Entry 6X1F (X-ray diffraction, 2.70 A resolution); this record covers chains B and E of the 6 polymer chains in the assembly.

# Chain B
Name: Tubulin beta-2B chain
Organism: Sus scrofa
UniProtKB: A0A287AGU7 (A0A287AGU7_PIG); residues 1-445 here = UniProt positions 1-445
Chain sequence (445 residues; row label = number of the first residue in the row):
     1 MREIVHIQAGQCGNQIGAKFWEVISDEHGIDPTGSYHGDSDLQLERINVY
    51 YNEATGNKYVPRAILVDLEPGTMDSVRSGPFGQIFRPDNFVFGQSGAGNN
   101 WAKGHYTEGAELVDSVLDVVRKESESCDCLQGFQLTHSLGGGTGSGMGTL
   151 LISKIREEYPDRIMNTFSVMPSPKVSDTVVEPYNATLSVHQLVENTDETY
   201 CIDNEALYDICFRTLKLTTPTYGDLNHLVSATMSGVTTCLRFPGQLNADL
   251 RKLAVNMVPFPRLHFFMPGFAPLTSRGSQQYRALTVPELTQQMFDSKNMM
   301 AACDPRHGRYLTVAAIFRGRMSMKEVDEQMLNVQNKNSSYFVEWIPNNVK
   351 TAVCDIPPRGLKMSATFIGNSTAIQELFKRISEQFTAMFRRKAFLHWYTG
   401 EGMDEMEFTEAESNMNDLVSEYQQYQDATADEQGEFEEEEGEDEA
Not modelled in the structure: 1, 429-445
Ion coordination: Mg2+: Q11 (together with GDP)
Small-molecule neighbours:
  - GDP (guanosine-5'-diphosphate): G10, Q11, C12, Q15, I16, D67, A97, N99, S138, G140, G141, G142, T143, G144, V169, P171, V175, D177, E181, N204, L207, Y222, L225, N226
  - Y5M (7-methoxy-4-(2-methyl-6,7-dihydro-5H-cyclopenta[d]pyrimidin-4-yl)-3,4-dihydroquinoxalin-2(1H)-one): V236, C239, L240, L246, A248, K252, L253, N256, M257, T312, V313, A314, A315, I316, N348, K350, T351, A352

# Chain E
Name: Stathmin-4
Organism: Rattus norvegicus
UniProtKB: P63043 (STMN4_RAT); residues 5-145 here correspond to UniProt positions 49-189 (UniProt number = residue number + 44)
Chain sequence (143 residues; each row starts with the number of its first residue):
     3 MADMEVIELNKCTSGQSFEVILKPPSFDGVPEFNASLPRRRDPSLEEIQK
    53 KLEAAEERRKYQEAELLKHLAEKREHEREVIQKAIEENNNFIKMAKEKLA
   103 QKMESNKENREAHLAAMLERLQEKDKHAEEVRKNKELKEEASR
Not modelled in the structure: 3-5, 29-43, 142-145
Construct notes: initiating methionine (3); expression tag (4)
Curated features (UniProtKB/Swiss-Prot):
  - modified residue: S46 (Phosphoserine)

# Chain B / chain E interface
Pairs across the interface (25):
  H105(B) with K75(E), hydrogen bond
  Y106(B) with H78(E), hydrogen bond; E79(E); V82(E), hydrophobic; I83(E)
  L150(B) with E79(E)
  S153(B) with L72(E); K75(E); R76(E), hydrogen bond (backbone-side chain)
  K154(B) with R76(E); E79(E), salt bridge
  R156(B) with L68(E)
  E157(B) with L69(E); L72(E); R76(E), salt bridge
  P160(B) with E65(E)
  Q191(B) with K75(E)
  T399(B) with E89(E)
  E401(B) with V82(E); A86(E)
  G402(B) with V82(E); K85(E); A86(E)
  D404(B) with K85(E), salt bridge
  E407(B) with H78(E), salt bridge
Other interface residues (no listed pair), chain B (18 interface residues in all): T107, E194, G400, M403
Other interface residues (no listed pair), chain E (14 interface residues in all): H71

# Summary
18 residues of chain B face 14 of chain E across their interface; the contacts include 3 hydrogen bonds and 4
salt bridges. Polar contacts include K154(B)-E79(E), E157(B)-R76(E) and D404(B)-K85(E). Bound to chain B: GDP
and compound Y5M.
Here chain B is Tubulin beta-2B chain (Sus scrofa) and chain E is Stathmin-4 (Rattus norvegicus). Entry 6X1F
(Tubulin-RB3_SLD-TTL in complex with compound 5m) was determined by X-ray diffraction, deposited together with
6X1C, 6X1E, 7LZ7 and 7LZ8.
